PDB entry 2EQ8 | X-ray diffraction, 1.94 A resolution | chains A and B of the 3 polymer chains in the assembly

# Chain A (and B)
Molecule: Pyruvate dehydrogenase complex, dihydrolipoamide dehydrogenase E3 component
Organism: Thermus thermophilus
Notes: EC 1.8.1.4; chain B of this document is another copy of the same molecule, construct and numbering; everything in this record applies to it too
UniProt: Q5SLR0 (Q5SLR0_THET8); the construct lacks a stretch of the UniProt sequence and is renumbered around it, so the offset changes along the chain: 4-78 = UniProt 1-75; 80-129 = UniProt 76-125; 134-174 = UniProt 126-166; 175-256 = UniProt 168-249; 2 more segments
Sequence (464 residues; row label = number of the first residue in the row; note: 6 numbers in that range are skipped by the numbering (no residue carries them; nothing is unmodelled there); a row labelled like 256A-256B holds insertion residues (256A, then the next letters in order)):
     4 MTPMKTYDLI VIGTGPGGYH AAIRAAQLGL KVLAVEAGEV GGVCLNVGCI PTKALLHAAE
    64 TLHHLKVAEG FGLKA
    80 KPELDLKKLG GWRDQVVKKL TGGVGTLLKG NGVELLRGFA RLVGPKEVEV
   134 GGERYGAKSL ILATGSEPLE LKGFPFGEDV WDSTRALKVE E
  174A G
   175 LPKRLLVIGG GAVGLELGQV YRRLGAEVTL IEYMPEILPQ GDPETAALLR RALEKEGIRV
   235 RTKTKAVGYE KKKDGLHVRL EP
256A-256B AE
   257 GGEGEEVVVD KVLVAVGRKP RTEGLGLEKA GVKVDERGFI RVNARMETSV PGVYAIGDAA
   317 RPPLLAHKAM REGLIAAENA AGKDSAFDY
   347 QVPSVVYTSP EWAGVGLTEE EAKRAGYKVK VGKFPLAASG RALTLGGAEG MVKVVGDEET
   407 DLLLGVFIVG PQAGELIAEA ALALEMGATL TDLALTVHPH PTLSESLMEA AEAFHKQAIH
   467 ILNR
Disordered / not traced: 4-6, 470
Disulfides: Cys47-Cys52
Ligand contacts: FAD (flavin-adenine dinucleotide): Ile15, Gly16, Thr17, Gly18, Pro19, Gly20, Gly21, Val38, Glu39, Ala40, Gly41, Glu42, Gly44, Gly45, Val46, Cys47, Val50, Gly51, Cys52, Thr55, Lys56, Gly117, Phe118, Ala119, Ala146, Thr147, Gly148, Ser149, Ser166, Val187, Glu190, Leu191, Arg274, Arg277, Leu281, Ile312, Gly313, Asp314, Leu320, Leu321, Ala322, His323, Ala325, Tyr353

# Chain A / chain B interface
Residue-residue contacts - 180 pairs, chain A then chain B:
  Tyr22(A) with His466(B), hydrogen bond
  His23(A) with Ile465(B); His466(B)
  Ile26(A) with Ile465(B), hydrophobic
  Arg27(A) with Gln463(B), hydrogen bond (side chain-backbone); Ile465(B)
  Gln30(A) with Gln463(B), hydrogen bond (side chain-backbone); Ala464(B), hydrogen bond (side chain-backbone); Asn469(B)
  Cys47(A) with His446(B)
  Cys52(A) with Pro447(B)
  Ile53(A) with Thr390(B)
  Lys56(A) with Arg387(B)
  His60(A) with His67(B), hydrogen bond; Phe74(B); Thr390(B); Leu391(B), hydrogen bond (side chain-backbone)
  Ala61(A) with Phe74(B), hydrophobic
  Thr64(A) with His67(B); Phe74(B); Leu76(B)
  Leu65(A) with Leu76(B), hydrophobic
  His67(A) with His60(B), hydrogen bond
  Gly73(A) with Lys87(B); Trp91(B)
  Phe74(A) with His60(B); Ala61(B), hydrophobic; Thr64(B); Leu83(B); Lys87(B); Leu88(B); Trp91(B), hydrophobic
  Gly75(A) with Glu82(B); Leu83(B); Asp84(B), hydrogen bond (backbone-backbone); Lys87(B)
  Leu76(A) with Thr64(B); Leu65(B), hydrophobic; Glu82(B); Leu83(B)
  Lys77(A) with Lys80(B); Pro81(B); Glu82(B), salt bridge
  Lys80(A) with Lys77(B)
  Pro81(A) with Leu76(B), hydrophobic; Lys77(B)
  Glu82(A) with Gly75(B); Leu76(B); Lys77(B), hydrogen bond (backbone-backbone)
  Leu83(A) with Phe74(B); Gly75(B); Leu76(B)
  Asp84(A) with Gly75(B), hydrogen bond (backbone-backbone)
  Lys87(A) with Glu72(B); Gly73(B); Phe74(B); Gly75(B)
  Leu88(A) with Phe74(B)
  Trp91(A) with Gly73(B); Phe74(B), hydrophobic; Leu389(B); Thr390(B)
  Val95(A) with Leu389(B)
  Lys98(A) with Leu389(B)
  Leu99(A) with Gly386(B); Leu389(B), hydrophobic
  Leu106(A) with Ile465(B); His466(B); Ile467(B)
  Asn110(A) with Leu468(B)
  Ala322(A) with His446(B)
  His323(A) with Val443(B); His444(B); Pro445(B); His446(B), hydrogen bond (side chain-backbone)
  Met326(A) with His446(B)
  Arg327(A) with Ala440(B), hydrogen bond (side chain-backbone); Leu441(B), hydrogen bond (side chain-backbone); Thr442(B), hydrogen bond (side chain-backbone); Val443(B); Met454(B)
  Leu330(A) with Ile465(B), hydrophobic
  Tyr345(A) with Leu441(B); Val443(B), hydrophobic
  Gln347(A) with Val443(B)
  Pro349(A) with Val443(B)
  Val351(A) with Pro445(B), hydrophobic
  Tyr353(A) with Arg387(B); His446(B); Pro447(B), hydrogen bond (side chain-backbone); Thr448(B)
  Glu357(A) with Arg387(B), salt bridge
  Gly386(A) with Leu99(B)
  Arg387(A) with Lys56(B); Tyr353(B)
  Leu389(A) with Trp91(B); Val95(B); Lys98(B); Leu99(B), hydrophobic
  Thr390(A) with Ile53(B); Lys56(B); His60(B); Trp91(B)
  Leu391(A) with His60(B), hydrogen bond (backbone-side chain)
  Gln418(A) with Gln418(B)
  Gly420(A) with Pro445(B); Thr448(B)
  Glu421(A) with Leu422(B); Thr448(B); Leu449(B), hydrogen bond (side chain-backbone); Ser450(B), hydrogen bond (side chain-backbone)
  Leu422(A) with Glu421(B)
  Ile423(A) with Pro445(B), hydrophobic
  Ala424(A) with Glu425(B); His444(B); Ser450(B)
  Glu425(A) with Ala424(B); Glu425(B); Leu428(B)
  Ala427(A) with Thr442(B)
  Leu428(A) with Glu425(B); Ala429(B), hydrophobic; Thr442(B)
  Ala429(A) with Leu428(B), hydrophobic
  Glu431(A) with Thr442(B)
  Met432(A) with Met432(B); Ala434(B), hydrophobic; Asp438(B)
  Ala434(A) with Met432(B), hydrophobic
  Asp438(A) with Met432(B)
  Ala440(A) with Arg327(B), hydrogen bond (backbone-side chain)
  Leu441(A) with Arg327(B), hydrogen bond (backbone-side chain); Tyr345(B)
  Thr442(A) with Arg327(B), hydrogen bond (backbone-side chain); Ala427(B); Leu428(B)
  Val443(A) with His323(B); Arg327(B); Tyr345(B), hydrophobic; Gln347(B); Pro349(B)
  His444(A) with His323(B); Ala424(B)
  Pro445(A) with His323(B); Pro349(B), hydrophobic; Val351(B), hydrophobic; Gly420(B); Ile423(B), hydrophobic
  His446(A) with Cys47(B); Ala322(B); His323(B), hydrogen bond (backbone-side chain); Met326(B); Tyr353(B)
  Pro447(A) with Cys52(B); Lys56(B); Tyr353(B), hydrogen bond (backbone-side chain)
  Thr448(A) with Tyr353(B); Gly420(B); Glu421(B)
  Leu449(A) with Glu421(B), hydrogen bond (backbone-side chain)
  Ser450(A) with Glu421(B), hydrogen bond (backbone-side chain); Ala424(B)
  Glu451(A) with Met326(B)
  Met454(A) with Arg327(B)
  Glu458(A) with Arg27(B), salt bridge; Leu330(B)
  Gln463(A) with Arg27(B), hydrogen bond (backbone-side chain); Gln30(B)
  Ala464(A) with Gln30(B), hydrogen bond (backbone-side chain)
  Ile465(A) with His23(B); Ile26(B), hydrophobic; Gln30(B); Leu106(B); Leu330(B), hydrophobic
  His466(A) with Tyr22(B), hydrogen bond; His23(B); Leu106(B); Met326(B)
  Leu468(A) with Asn110(B)
  Asn469(A) with Gln30(B)
Other interface residues (no listed pair), chain A (91 interface residues in all): Ala57, Leu68, Ala71, Glu72, Ala78, Gly109, Gly392, Gly433, Ile467
Other interface residues (no listed pair), chain B (90 interface residues in all): Ala57, Leu68, Ala71, Ala78, Gly109, Glu357, Gly392, Glu431, Gly433, Glu451

# In short
91 residues of chain A and 90 residues of chain B are in contact; the contacts include 28 hydrogen bonds and 3
salt bridges. Polar pairs include Lys77(A)-Glu82(B), Glu357(A)-Arg387(B) and Glu458(A)-Arg27(B). Bound to
chain A: flavin-adenine dinucleotide.
Both chains are Pyruvate dehydrogenase complex, dihydrolipoamide dehydrogenase E3 component (Thermus
thermophilus). Entry 2EQ8 (Crystal structure of lipoamide dehydrogenase from thermus thermophilus HB8 with
psbdp) was determined by X-ray diffraction.
